Entry 6NA3 (X-ray diffraction, 1.80 A resolution); this record covers chains A and D of the 4 polymer chains in the assembly.

[Chain A (and D)]
Protein: Putative crotonyl-CoA reductase
Source organism: Kitasatospora setae (strain ATCC 33774 / DSM 43861 / JCM 3304 / KCC A-0304 / NBRC 14216 / KM-6054)
Notes: chain D of this document is another copy of the same molecule, construct and numbering; everything in this record applies to it too
UniProt: E4N096 (E4N096_KITSK); residue numbers follow UniProt; this construct covers 1-443
Amino-acid sequence (445 residues; row label = number of the first residue in the row; numbers below 1 keep their minus sign (Arg-1 is residue -1)):
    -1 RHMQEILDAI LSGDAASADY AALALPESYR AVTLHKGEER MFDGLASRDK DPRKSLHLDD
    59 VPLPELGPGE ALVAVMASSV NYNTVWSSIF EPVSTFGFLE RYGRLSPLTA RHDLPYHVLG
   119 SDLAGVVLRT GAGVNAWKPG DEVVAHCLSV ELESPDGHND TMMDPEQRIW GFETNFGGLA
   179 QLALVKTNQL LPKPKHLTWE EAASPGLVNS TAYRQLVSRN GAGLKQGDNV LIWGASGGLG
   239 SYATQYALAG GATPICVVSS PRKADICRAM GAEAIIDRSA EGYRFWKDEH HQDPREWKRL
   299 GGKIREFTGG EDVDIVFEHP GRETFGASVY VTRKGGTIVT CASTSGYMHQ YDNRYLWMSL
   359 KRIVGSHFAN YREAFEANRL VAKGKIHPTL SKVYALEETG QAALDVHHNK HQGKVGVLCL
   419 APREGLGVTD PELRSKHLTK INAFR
Construct notes: expression tag (-1 to 0)
Small-molecule neighbours: Pyrrolidine (VES): Gln243, Ala267, Met268, His385, Thr387, Lys438, Ala441, Phe442
Reported in the primary citation:
  - mutagenesis - E151D, E151D/N157E/N218E (100-fold), N157E, N218E, K296A/R303A/Y328F: decreased catalytic activity
  - mutagenesis - Q165A (2-3-fold), K332A: decreased catalytic activity on crotonyl-CoA
  - mutagenesis - Q165A (4-fold): decreased catalytic activity on crotonyl-pantetheine

[Chain A / chain D interface]
Residue-residue contacts - 43 pairs, chain A then chain D:
  Pro66(A) - Pro66(D)  hydrophobic
  Pro66(A) - Ala130(D)  hydrophobic
  Leu103(A) - Asn133(D)
  Ser104(A) - Asn133(D)
  Ala130(A) - Pro66(D)  hydrophobic
  Gly131(A) - Glu151(D)
  Val132(A) - Glu151(D)
  Asn133(A) - Leu103(D)
  Asn133(A) - Ser104(D)
  Asn133(A) - Glu151(D)  hydrogen bond (backbone-side chain)
  Ala134(A) - Glu151(D)  hydrogen bond (backbone-side chain)
  Leu150(A) - His156(D)
  Glu151(A) - Gly131(D)
  Glu151(A) - Val132(D)
  Glu151(A) - Asn133(D)  hydrogen bond (side chain-backbone)
  Glu151(A) - Ala134(D)  hydrogen bond (side chain-backbone)
  Glu151(A) - Tyr369(D)
  Pro153(A) - Tyr369(D)  hydrophobic
  Pro153(A) - Arg370(D)
  Pro153(A) - Phe373(D)  hydrophobic
  Asp154(A) - Arg370(D)  hydrogen bond (backbone-side chain)
  His156(A) - Asp158(D)
  His156(A) - Thr159(D)  hydrogen bond (backbone-backbone)
  His156(A) - Asn368(D)  hydrogen bond (backbone-side chain)
  His156(A) - Tyr369(D)
  His156(A) - Arg370(D)
  Asn157(A) - Asn157(D)
  Asn157(A) - Asp158(D)
  Asn157(A) - Asn218(D)  hydrogen bond
  Asn157(A) - Asn368(D)  hydrogen bond
  Asp158(A) - His156(D)
  Asp158(A) - Asn157(D)
  Thr159(A) - His156(D)  hydrogen bond (backbone-backbone)
  Asn218(A) - Asn157(D)  hydrogen bond
  Asn368(A) - His156(D)
  Asn368(A) - Asn157(D)  hydrogen bond
  Tyr369(A) - Glu151(D)
  Tyr369(A) - Pro153(D)
  Tyr369(A) - His156(D)
  Arg370(A) - Pro153(D)
  Arg370(A) - Asp154(D)  hydrogen bond (side chain-backbone)
  Arg370(A) - His156(D)
  Phe373(A) - Pro153(D)  hydrophobic
Interface residues without a listed pair, chain A (26 interface residues in all): Leu106, Ser152, Met161, Thr185, Asn186
Interface residues without a listed pair, chain D (25 interface residues in all): Leu106, Leu150, Ser152, Met161, Asn186

[In short]
26 residues of chain A and 25 residues of chain D are in contact; the contacts include 13 hydrogen bonds.
Polar pairs include Asn133(A)-Glu151(D), Ala134(A)-Glu151(D) and Asp154(A)-Arg370(D). From the paper: E151D,
E151D/N157E/N218E and N157E of chain A, among others, reduce catalytic activity; Q165A and K332A of chain A
reduce catalytic activity on crotonyl-CoA; 7 substitutions were tested in all.
Both chains are Putative crotonyl-CoA reductase (Kitasatospora setae (strain ATCC 33774 / DSM 43861 / JCM 3304
/ KCC A-0304 / NBRC 14216 / KM-6054)). Entry 6NA3 (Crystal Structure of Apo-form of ECR) was determined by
X-ray diffraction together with 6NA4, 6NA5 and 6NA6 from the same study.
